Entry 4XHG (X-ray diffraction, 2.15 A resolution); this record covers chain A.

Chain A:
Name: Similar to uniprot|P29295 Saccharomyces cerevisiae YPL204w HRR25
From: Candida glabrata
UniProtKB: Q6FS46 (Q6FS46_CANGA); numbering as in UniProt (aligned over 1-403)
Sequence (403 residues; each row starts with the number of its first residue):
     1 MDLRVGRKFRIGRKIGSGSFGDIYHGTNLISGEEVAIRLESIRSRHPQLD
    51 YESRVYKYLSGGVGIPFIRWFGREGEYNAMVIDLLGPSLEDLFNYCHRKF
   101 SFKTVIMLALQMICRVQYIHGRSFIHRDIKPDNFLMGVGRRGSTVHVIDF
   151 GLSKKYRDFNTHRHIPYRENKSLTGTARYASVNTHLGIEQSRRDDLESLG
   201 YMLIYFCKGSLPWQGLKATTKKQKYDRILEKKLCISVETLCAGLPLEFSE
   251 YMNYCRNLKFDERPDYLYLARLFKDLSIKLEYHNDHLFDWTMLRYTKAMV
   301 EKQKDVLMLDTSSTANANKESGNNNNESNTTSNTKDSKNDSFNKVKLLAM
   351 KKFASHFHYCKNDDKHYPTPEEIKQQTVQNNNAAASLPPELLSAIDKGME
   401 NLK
Not modelled in the structure: 1, 303-337, 385-388, 398-403
Differences from the reference sequence: engineered mutation Arg38 (Lys in Q6FS46)
Small-molecule neighbours: ADP (adenosine-5'-diphosphate): Ile15, Ser17, Gly18, Ser19, Ile23, Ala36, Arg38, Ile82, Asp83, Leu84, Leu85, Leu135, Ile148
Reported in the primary citation:
  - conformationally variable residues (loop rearrangement): Thr174 to Thr176
  - binding site for ADP: Gly16 to Gly21

In short:
Chain A binds ADP. The paper reports a binding site for ADP at Gly16; conformational variability at Thr174.
Chain A is Similar to uniprot|P29295 Saccharomyces cerevisiae YPL204w HRR25 (Candida glabrata); the structure,
Structure of C. glabrata Hrr25 bound to ADP (formate condition), was determined by X-ray diffraction together
with 5CYZ, 5CZO, 4XH0, 4XHH and 4XHL from the same study.
